Entry 8D3S (X-ray diffraction, 1.84 A resolution); this record covers chain A.

[Chain A]
Protein: Integrase
Source organism: Human immunodeficiency virus 1
Reference sequence: Q76353 (Q76353_9HIV1); residues 50-212 here = UniProt positions 50-212
Sequence (163 residues; each row starts with the number of its first residue):
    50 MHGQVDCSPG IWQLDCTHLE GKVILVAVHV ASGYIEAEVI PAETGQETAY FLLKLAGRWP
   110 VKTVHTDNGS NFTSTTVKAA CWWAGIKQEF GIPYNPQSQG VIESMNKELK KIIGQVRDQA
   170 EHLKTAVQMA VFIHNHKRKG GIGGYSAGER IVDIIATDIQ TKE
Unresolved in the structure: 50-55, 138-152, 188-193, 209-212
Construct notes: engineered mutation His185 (Phe in Q76353)
Ligand contacts: QD6 ((2S)-tert-butoxy{4-(4-chlorophenyl)-2,6-dimethyl-1-[(1-methyl-1H-pyrazol-4-yl)methyl]-1H-pyrrolo[2,3-b]pyridin-5-yl}acetic acid): Gln168, Ala169, Glu170, His171, Lys173, Thr174, Met178
Reported in the primary citation:
  - binding site for QD6: Leu102, Ala128, Trp132, Glu170, His171, Thr174
  - mutagenesis - Y99H (0.96 +/- 0.86 kcal/mol), Y99H/A128T (5.07 +/- 0.74 kcal/mol), A128T (2.09 +/- 0.18 kcal/mol): decreased binding to QD6 (from molecular simulation)
  - mutagenesis - Y99H/A128T: abolished binding to CTD

[Overview]
Ligands of chain A: compound QD6. The paper reports a binding site for QD6 at Leu102, Ala128 and Trp132 among
others; Y99H, Y99H/A128T and A128T reduce binding to QD6.
Chain A is Integrase (Human immunodeficiency virus 1); the structure, HIV-1 Integrase Catalytic Core Domain
F185H Mutant Complexed with BKC-110, was determined by X-ray diffraction (same publication as 8T52, 8T5A, 8T5B
and 8S9Q).
